6JYL - chains G and J of the 11 polymer chains in the assembly; structure by electron microscopy, 3.37 A resolution.

[Chain G]
Molecule: Histone H2A
From: Xenopus laevis
UniProt: Q6AZJ8 (Q6AZJ8_XENLA); residues 1-129 here correspond to UniProt positions 2-130 (UniProt number = residue number + 1)
Amino-acid sequence (129 residues; each row starts with the number of its first residue):
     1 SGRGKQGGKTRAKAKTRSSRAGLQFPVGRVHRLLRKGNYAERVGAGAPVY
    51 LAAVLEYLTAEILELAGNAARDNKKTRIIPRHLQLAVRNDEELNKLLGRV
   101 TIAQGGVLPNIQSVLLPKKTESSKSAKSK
Disordered / not traced: 1-11, 119-129

[Chain J]
Molecule: 167-nt DNA strand
From: Escherichia coli K-12
Sequence (167 nucleotides; row label = number of the first residue in the row; numbers below 1 keep their minus sign (DC-19 is residue -19)):
   -19 CTAGTACTTCTCGACAAGCTATCGGATGTATATATCTGACACGTGCCTGG
    31 AGACTAGGGAGTAATCCCCTTGGCGGTTAAAACGCGGGGGACAGCGCGTA
    81 CGTGCGTTTAAGCGGTGCTAGAGCTGTCTACGACCAATTGAGCGGCCTCG
   131 GCACCGGGATTCTCGAG
Disordered / not traced: -19 to 0, 147

[How chain G and chain J interact]
Contacting residue pairs - 14 pairs, chain G then chain J:
  Arg29(G) with DG122(J), phosphate contact; DC123(J), salt bridge to the phosphate
  Arg42(G) with DG112(J), hydrogen bond to the sugar; DA113(J), phosphate contact
  Val43(G) with DG112(J), sugar contact; DA113(J), hydrogen bond to the phosphate
  Gly44(G) with DG112(J), sugar contact
  Ala45(G) with DG112(J), phosphate contact
  Lys75(G) with DC132(J), phosphate contact; DA133(J), salt bridge to the phosphate
  Thr76(G) with DG131(J), hydrogen bond to the phosphate; DC132(J), hydrogen bond to the phosphate
  Arg77(G) with DG131(J), phosphate contact; DC132(J), hydrogen bond to the phosphate
Also at the interface, not in a pair above, chain G (12 interface residues in all): His31, Arg35, Glu41, Lys74
Also at the interface, not in a pair above, chain J (8 interface residues in all): DC111

[In short]
12 residues of chain G face 8 of chain J across their interface, with 5 hydrogen bonds and 2 salt bridges.
Polar contacts include Arg42(G)-DG112(J), Val43(G)-DA113(J) and Thr76(G)-DG131(J).
Chain G is Histone H2A (Xenopus laevis) and chain J is a 167-nt DNA strand (Escherichia coli K-12); the
structure, The crosslinked complex of ISWI-nucleosome in the ADP.BeF-bound state, was determined by electron
microscopy together with 6K1P and 6IRO from the same study.
